8XNF - chains B and D of the 4 polymer chains in the assembly; structure by electron microscopy, 3.26 A resolution.

== Chain B ==
Molecule: Spike glycoprotein
Source organism: Severe acute respiratory syndrome coronavirus 2
UniProtKB: P0DTC2 (SPIKE_SARS2); aligned to UniProt positions 28-1142 over residues 29-1146 (the alignment contains insertions or deletions, so no single offset holds)
Sequence (1191 residues; each row starts with the number of its first residue; note: 3 numbers in that range are skipped by the numbering (no residue carries them; nothing is unmodelled there)):
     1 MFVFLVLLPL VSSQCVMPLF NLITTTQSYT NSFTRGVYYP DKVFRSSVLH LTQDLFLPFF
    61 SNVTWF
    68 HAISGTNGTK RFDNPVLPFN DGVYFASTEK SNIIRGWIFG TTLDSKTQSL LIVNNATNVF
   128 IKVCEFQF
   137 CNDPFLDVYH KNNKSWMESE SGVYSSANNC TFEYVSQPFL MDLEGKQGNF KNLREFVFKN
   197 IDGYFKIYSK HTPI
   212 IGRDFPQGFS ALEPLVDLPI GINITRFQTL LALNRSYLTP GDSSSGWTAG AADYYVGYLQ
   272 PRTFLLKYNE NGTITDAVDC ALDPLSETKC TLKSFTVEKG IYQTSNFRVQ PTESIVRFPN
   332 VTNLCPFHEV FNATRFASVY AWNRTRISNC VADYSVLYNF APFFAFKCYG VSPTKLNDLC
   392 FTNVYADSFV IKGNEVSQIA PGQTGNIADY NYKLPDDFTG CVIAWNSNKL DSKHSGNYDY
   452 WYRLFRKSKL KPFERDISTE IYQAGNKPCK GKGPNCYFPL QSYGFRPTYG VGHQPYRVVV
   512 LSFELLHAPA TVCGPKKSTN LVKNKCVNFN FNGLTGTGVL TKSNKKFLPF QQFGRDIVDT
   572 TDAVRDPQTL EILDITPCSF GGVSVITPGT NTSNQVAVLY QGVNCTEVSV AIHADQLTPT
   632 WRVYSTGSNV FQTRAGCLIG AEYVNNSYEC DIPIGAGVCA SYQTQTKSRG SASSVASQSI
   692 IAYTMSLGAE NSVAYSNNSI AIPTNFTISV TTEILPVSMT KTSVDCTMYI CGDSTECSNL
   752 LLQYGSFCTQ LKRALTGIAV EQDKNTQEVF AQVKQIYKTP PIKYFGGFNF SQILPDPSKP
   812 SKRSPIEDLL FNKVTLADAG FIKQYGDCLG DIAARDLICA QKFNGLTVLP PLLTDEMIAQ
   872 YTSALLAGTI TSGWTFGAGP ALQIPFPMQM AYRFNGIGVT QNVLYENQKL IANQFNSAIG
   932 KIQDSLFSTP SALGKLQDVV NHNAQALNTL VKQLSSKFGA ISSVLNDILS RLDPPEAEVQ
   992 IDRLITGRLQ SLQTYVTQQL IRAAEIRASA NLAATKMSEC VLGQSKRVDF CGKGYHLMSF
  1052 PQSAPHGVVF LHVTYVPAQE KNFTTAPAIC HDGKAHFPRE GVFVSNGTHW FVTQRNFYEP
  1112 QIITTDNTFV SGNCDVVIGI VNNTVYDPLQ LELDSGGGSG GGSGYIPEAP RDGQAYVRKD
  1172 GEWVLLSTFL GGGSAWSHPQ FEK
Unresolved in the structure: 1-26, 68-80, 137-158, 173-187, 244-263, 676-687, 827-853, 1140-1194
Cystine bridges: C131-C166, C291-C301, C336-C361, C379-C432, C480-C487, C616-C648, C661-C670, C737-C759, C742-C748, C1031-C1042, C1081-C1125
Glycans and other covalent adducts: N-acetylglucosamine (NAG) linked to N282, N331, N343, N354, N615, N708, N716, N800, N1097, N1133
Construct notes: initiating methionine (1); expression tag (2-28, 1147-1194); variant L51 (Ser50 in P0DTC2), F127 (Val in P0DTC2), D143 (Gly142 in P0DTC2), S157 (Phe in P0DTC2), G158 (Arg in P0DTC2), I212 (Leu in P0DTC2), G213 (Val in P0DTC2), F216 (Leu in P0DTC2), N245 (His in P0DTC2), D264 (Ala in P0DTC2), V332 (Ile in P0DTC2), H339 (Gly in P0DTC2), T356 (Lys in P0DTC2), F371 (Ser in P0DTC2), P373 (Ser in P0DTC2), F375 (Ser in P0DTC2), A376 (Thr in P0DTC2), K403 (Arg in P0DTC2), N405 (Asp in P0DTC2), S408 (Arg in P0DTC2), N417 (Lys in P0DTC2), K440 (Asn in P0DTC2), H445 (Val in P0DTC2), S446 (Gly in P0DTC2), D450 (Asn in P0DTC2), W452 (Leu in P0DTC2), K460 (Asn in P0DTC2), N477 (Ser in P0DTC2), K478 (Thr in P0DTC2), K481 (Asn in P0DTC2), K483 (Glu484 in P0DTC2), P485 (Phe486 in P0DTC2), R497 (Gln498 in P0DTC2), Y500 (Asn501 in P0DTC2), H504 (Tyr505 in P0DTC2), K553 (Glu554 in P0DTC2), V569 (Ala570 in P0DTC2), G613 (Asp614 in P0DTC2), S620 (Pro621 in P0DTC2), Y654 (His655 in P0DTC2), V669 (Ile670 in P0DTC2), K678 (Asn679 in P0DTC2), R680 (Pro681 in P0DTC2), K763 (Asn764 in P0DTC2), Y795 (Asp796 in P0DTC2), F938 (Ser939 in P0DTC2), H953 (Gln954 in P0DTC2), K968 (Asn969 in P0DTC2), L1142 (Pro1143 in P0DTC2); engineered mutation G681 (Arg682 in P0DTC2), S682 (Arg683 in P0DTC2), S684 (Arg685 in P0DTC2), P816 (Phe817 in P0DTC2), P891 (Ala892 in P0DTC2), P898 (Ala899 in P0DTC2), P941 (Ala942 in P0DTC2), P985 (Lys986 in P0DTC2), P986 (Val987 in P0DTC2)
Swiss-Prot annotation at these positions:
  - glycosylation: N62 (N-linked (GlcNAc...) (hybrid) asparagine)

== Chain D ==
Molecule: Spike glycoprotein
Source organism: Severe acute respiratory syndrome coronavirus 2
UniProtKB: P0DTC2 (SPIKE_SARS2); aligned to UniProt positions 28-1142 over residues 29-1146 (the alignment contains insertions or deletions, so no single offset holds)
Sequence (1191 residues; numbered 1 to 1194; 3 numbers in that range are skipped by the numbering (no residue carries them; nothing is unmodelled there); the number before each row is that of its first residue):
     1 MFVFLVLLPL VSSQCVMPLF NLITTTQSYT NSFTRGVYYP DKVFRSSVLH LTQDLFLPFF
    61 SNVTWF
    68 HAISGTNGTK RFDNPVLPFN DGVYFASTEK SNIIRGWIFG TTLDSKTQSL LIVNNATNVF
   128 IKVCEFQFCN DPFLDV
   145 YHKNNKSWME SESGVYSSAN NCTFEYVSQP FLMDLEGKQG NFKNLREFVF KNIDGYFKIY
   205 SKHTPI
   212 IGRDFPQGFS ALEPLVDLPI GINITRFQTL LALNRSYLTP GDSSSGWTAG AADYYVGYLQ
   272 PRTFLLKYNE NGTITDAVDC ALDPLSETKC TLKSFTVEKG IYQTSNFRVQ PTESIVRFPN
   332 VTNLCPFHEV FNATRFASVY AWNRTRISNC VADYSVLYNF APFFAFKCYG VSPTKLNDLC
   392 FTNVYADSFV IKGNEVSQIA PGQTGNIADY NYKLPDDFTG CVIAWNSNKL DSKHSGNYDY
   452 WYRLFRKSKL KPFERDISTE IYQAGNKPCK GKGPNCYFPL QSYGFRPTYG VGHQPYRVVV
   512 LSFELLHAPA TVCGPKKSTN LVKNKCVNFN FNGLTGTGVL TKSNKKFLPF QQFGRDIVDT
   572 TDAVRDPQTL EILDITPCSF GGVSVITPGT NTSNQVAVLY QGVNCTEVSV AIHADQLTPT
   632 WRVYSTGSNV FQTRAGCLIG AEYVNNSYEC DIPIGAGVCA SYQTQTKSRG SASSVASQSI
   692 IAYTMSLGAE NSVAYSNNSI AIPTNFTISV TTEILPVSMT KTSVDCTMYI CGDSTECSNL
   752 LLQYGSFCTQ LKRALTGIAV EQDKNTQEVF AQVKQIYKTP PIKYFGGFNF SQILPDPSKP
   812 SKRSPIEDLL FNKVTLADAG FIKQYGDCLG DIAARDLICA QKFNGLTVLP PLLTDEMIAQ
   872 YTSALLAGTI TSGWTFGAGP ALQIPFPMQM AYRFNGIGVT QNVLYENQKL IANQFNSAIG
   932 KIQDSLFSTP SALGKLQDVV NHNAQALNTL VKQLSSKFGA ISSVLNDILS RLDPPEAEVQ
   992 IDRLITGRLQ SLQTYVTQQL IRAAEIRASA NLAATKMSEC VLGQSKRVDF CGKGYHLMSF
  1052 PQSAPHGVVF LHVTYVPAQE KNFTTAPAIC HDGKAHFPRE GVFVSNGTHW FVTQRNFYEP
  1112 QIITTDNTFV SGNCDVVIGI VNNTVYDPLQ LELDSGGGSG GGSGYIPEAP RDGQAYVRKD
  1172 GEWVLLSTFL GGGSAWSHPQ FEK
Unresolved in the structure: 1-26, 68-80, 145-151, 173-187, 244-263, 676-687, 827-853, 1140-1194
Cystine bridges: C131-C166, C291-C301, C336-C361, C379-C432, C480-C487, C616-C648, C661-C670, C737-C759, C742-C748, C1031-C1042, C1081-C1125
Glycans and other covalent adducts: N-acetylglucosamine (NAG) linked to N62, N165, N282, N331, N343, N354, N615, N656, N708, N716, N800, N1073, N1097
Construct notes: initiating methionine (1); expression tag (2-28, 1147-1194); variant L51 (Ser50 in P0DTC2), F127 (Val in P0DTC2), D142 (Gly in P0DTC2), S157 (Phe in P0DTC2), G158 (Arg in P0DTC2), I212 (Leu in P0DTC2), G213 (Val in P0DTC2), F216 (Leu in P0DTC2), N245 (His in P0DTC2), D264 (Ala in P0DTC2), V332 (Ile in P0DTC2), H339 (Gly in P0DTC2), T356 (Lys in P0DTC2), F371 (Ser in P0DTC2), P373 (Ser in P0DTC2), F375 (Ser in P0DTC2), A376 (Thr in P0DTC2), K403 (Arg in P0DTC2), N405 (Asp in P0DTC2), S408 (Arg in P0DTC2), N417 (Lys in P0DTC2), K440 (Asn in P0DTC2), H445 (Val in P0DTC2), S446 (Gly in P0DTC2), D450 (Asn in P0DTC2), W452 (Leu in P0DTC2), K460 (Asn in P0DTC2), N477 (Ser in P0DTC2), K478 (Thr in P0DTC2), K481 (Asn in P0DTC2), K483 (Glu484 in P0DTC2), P485 (Phe486 in P0DTC2), R497 (Gln498 in P0DTC2), Y500 (Asn501 in P0DTC2), H504 (Tyr505 in P0DTC2), K553 (Glu554 in P0DTC2), V569 (Ala570 in P0DTC2), G613 (Asp614 in P0DTC2), S620 (Pro621 in P0DTC2), Y654 (His655 in P0DTC2), V669 (Ile670 in P0DTC2), K678 (Asn679 in P0DTC2), R680 (Pro681 in P0DTC2), K763 (Asn764 in P0DTC2), Y795 (Asp796 in P0DTC2), F938 (Ser939 in P0DTC2), H953 (Gln954 in P0DTC2), K968 (Asn969 in P0DTC2), L1142 (Pro1143 in P0DTC2); engineered mutation G681 (Arg682 in P0DTC2), S682 (Arg683 in P0DTC2), S684 (Arg685 in P0DTC2), P816 (Phe817 in P0DTC2), P891 (Ala892 in P0DTC2), P898 (Ala899 in P0DTC2), P941 (Ala942 in P0DTC2), P985 (Lys986 in P0DTC2), P986 (Val987 in P0DTC2)
Small-molecule neighbours: N-acetylglucosamine (NAG; 2-acetamido-2-deoxy-beta-D-glucopyranose): C1081, I1131, V1132, N1133
Swiss-Prot annotation at these positions:
  - glycosylation: N62 (N-linked (GlcNAc...) (hybrid) asparagine)

== Interface between chain B and chain D ==
Contacting residue pairs (116; chain B residue first):
  N317(B) - D736(D)
  R319(B) - D736(D)  salt bridge
  R319(B) - T738(D)
  R319(B) - M739(D)  hydrogen bond
  N360(B) - F168(D)
  P520(B) - G199(D)
  P520(B) - Y200(D)
  P520(B) - P230(D)
  P520(B) - G232(D)
  A521(B) - P230(D)  hydrophobic
  T546(B) - N977(D)
  K557(B) - F44(D)
  F558(B) - F44(D)  hydrophobic
  L559(B) - E224(D)
  L559(B) - N282(D)
  F561(B) - Y39(D)  hydrophobic
  F561(B) - K42(D)
  F561(B) - E224(D)
  F561(B) - P225(D)
  Q562(B) - K42(D)
  Q562(B) - F44(D)
  Q562(B) - G283(D)
  Q563(B) - K42(D)  hydrogen bond (backbone-backbone)
  F564(B) - K42(D)
  F564(B) - F44(D)  hydrogen bond (backbone-backbone)
  G565(B) - F44(D)
  R566(B) - V43(D)
  R566(B) - F44(D)  hydrogen bond (backbone-backbone)
  V569(B) - N959(D)
  V569(B) - V962(D)  hydrophobic
  V569(B) - K963(D)
  D570(B) - S966(D)  hydrogen bond
  F591(B) - M739(D)  hydrophobic
  F591(B) - G856(D)
  Q612(B) - L860(D)
  R645(B) - T865(D)  hydrogen bond
  P664(B) - L863(D)  hydrophobic
  A667(B) - P862(D)  hydrogen bond (backbone-backbone)
  A667(B) - L863(D)
  G668(B) - M868(D)
  M696(B) - M868(D)
  L698(B) - I787(D)
  L698(B) - M868(D)
  L698(B) - Q871(D)
  L698(B) - Y872(D)
  A700(B) - Q786(D)
  A700(B) - I787(D)  hydrogen bond (backbone-backbone)
  E701(B) - I787(D)
  E701(B) - K789(D)
  N702(B) - Q786(D)
  N702(B) - I787(D)  hydrogen bond (backbone-backbone)
  N702(B) - Y788(D)
  N702(B) - K789(D)
  S703(B) - K789(D)
  V704(B) - Y788(D)  hydrophobic
  V704(B) - Q894(D)
  A705(B) - Q894(D)
  Y706(B) - P791(D)  hydrophobic
  Y706(B) - F796(D)
  Y706(B) - I881(D)
  Y706(B) - T882(D)
  Y706(B) - I895(D)
  Y706(B) - F897(D)  hydrogen bond (side chain-backbone)
  N708(B) - P896(D)
  S710(B) - Q894(D)  hydrogen bond
  S710(B) - P896(D)
  I711(B) - Q894(D)
  A712(B) - L893(D)  hydrophobic
  A712(B) - Q894(D)  hydrogen bond (backbone-backbone)
  P714(B) - L893(D)  hydrophobic
  T960(B) - S757(D)
  T960(B) - Q761(D)  hydrogen bond
  Q964(B) - S757(D)
  Q964(B) - F758(D)
  S967(B) - Q754(D)  hydrogen bond (side chain-backbone)
  S967(B) - Y755(D)
  K968(B) - Q754(D)
  F969(B) - Q754(D)  hydrogen bond (backbone-backbone)
  F969(B) - Y755(D)  hydrophobic
  F969(B) - F758(D)  hydrophobic
  G970(B) - Q754(D)
  R994(B) - D993(D)  salt bridge
  T1005(B) - Q1004(D)
  Q1009(B) - L1011(D)
  R1038(B) - T1026(D)
  R1038(B) - E1030(D)  salt bridge
  R1038(B) - R1038(D)
  V1039(B) - S1029(D)
  D1040(B) - G888(D)
  D1040(B) - L1033(D)
  K1044(B) - K785(D)
  K1044(B) - G888(D)  hydrogen bond (side chain-backbone)
  G1045(B) - A889(D)
  Y1046(B) - W885(D)
  Y1046(B) - A889(D)  hydrophobic
  P1068(B) - A889(D)
  P1068(B) - P891(D)
  E1071(B) - P891(D)
  E1071(B) - L893(D)
  N1073(B) - Q894(D)  hydrogen bond
  T1076(B) - P896(D)
  T1076(B) - M899(D)  hydrogen bond
  P1078(B) - Y916(D)
  F1088(B) - Q912(D)
  F1088(B) - N913(D)
  F1088(B) - Y916(D)  hydrophobic
  P1089(B) - Q912(D)
  V1093(B) - M899(D)  hydrophobic
  R1106(B) - W885(D)
  R1106(B) - I895(D)
  R1106(B) - Y903(D)
  F1120(B) - N913(D)
  S1122(B) - N913(D)
  V1127(B) - Y916(D)
  V1128(B) - Y916(D)  hydrophobic
  I1129(B) - Q919(D)
Other interface residues (no listed pair), chain B (77 interface residues in all): Q314, R357, K556, I568, A646, T695, G699, S707, T1008, I1012, V1067
Other interface residues (no listed pair), chain D (86 interface residues in all): R45, V48, T167, I231, D744, G756, K763, R764, Y795, F854, N855, P861, E867, F887, G890, E917, T1008, I1012, G1034, E1110

== Summary ==
Chain B and chain D form an interface of 77 and 86 residues respectively; the contacts include 18 hydrogen
bonds and 3 salt bridges. Polar pairs include R319(B)-D736(D), R994(B)-D993(D) and R1038(B)-E1030(D). Chain D
binds N-acetylglucosamine.
Both chains are Spike glycoprotein (Severe acute respiratory syndrome coronavirus 2). Entry 8XNF (Cryo-EM
structure of SARS-CoV-2 Omicron BA.2.86 spike protein(6P) in complex with human ACE2) was determined by
electron microscopy (same publication as 8WP8, 8XN2, 8XN3, 8XN5, 8XNK, 8Y16 and 8Y18).
